6BLP - chains A and T of the 12 polymer chains in the assembly; structure by X-ray diffraction, 3.20 A resolution.

# Chain A
Name: DNA-directed RNA polymerase II subunit RPB1
Organism: Saccharomyces cerevisiae (strain ATCC 204508 / S288c)
Notes: EC 2.7.7.6
Reference sequence: P04050 (RPB1_YEAST); residue numbers follow UniProt; this construct covers 1-1733
Amino-acid sequence (1733 residues; numbered 1 to 1733; the number before each row is that of its first residue):
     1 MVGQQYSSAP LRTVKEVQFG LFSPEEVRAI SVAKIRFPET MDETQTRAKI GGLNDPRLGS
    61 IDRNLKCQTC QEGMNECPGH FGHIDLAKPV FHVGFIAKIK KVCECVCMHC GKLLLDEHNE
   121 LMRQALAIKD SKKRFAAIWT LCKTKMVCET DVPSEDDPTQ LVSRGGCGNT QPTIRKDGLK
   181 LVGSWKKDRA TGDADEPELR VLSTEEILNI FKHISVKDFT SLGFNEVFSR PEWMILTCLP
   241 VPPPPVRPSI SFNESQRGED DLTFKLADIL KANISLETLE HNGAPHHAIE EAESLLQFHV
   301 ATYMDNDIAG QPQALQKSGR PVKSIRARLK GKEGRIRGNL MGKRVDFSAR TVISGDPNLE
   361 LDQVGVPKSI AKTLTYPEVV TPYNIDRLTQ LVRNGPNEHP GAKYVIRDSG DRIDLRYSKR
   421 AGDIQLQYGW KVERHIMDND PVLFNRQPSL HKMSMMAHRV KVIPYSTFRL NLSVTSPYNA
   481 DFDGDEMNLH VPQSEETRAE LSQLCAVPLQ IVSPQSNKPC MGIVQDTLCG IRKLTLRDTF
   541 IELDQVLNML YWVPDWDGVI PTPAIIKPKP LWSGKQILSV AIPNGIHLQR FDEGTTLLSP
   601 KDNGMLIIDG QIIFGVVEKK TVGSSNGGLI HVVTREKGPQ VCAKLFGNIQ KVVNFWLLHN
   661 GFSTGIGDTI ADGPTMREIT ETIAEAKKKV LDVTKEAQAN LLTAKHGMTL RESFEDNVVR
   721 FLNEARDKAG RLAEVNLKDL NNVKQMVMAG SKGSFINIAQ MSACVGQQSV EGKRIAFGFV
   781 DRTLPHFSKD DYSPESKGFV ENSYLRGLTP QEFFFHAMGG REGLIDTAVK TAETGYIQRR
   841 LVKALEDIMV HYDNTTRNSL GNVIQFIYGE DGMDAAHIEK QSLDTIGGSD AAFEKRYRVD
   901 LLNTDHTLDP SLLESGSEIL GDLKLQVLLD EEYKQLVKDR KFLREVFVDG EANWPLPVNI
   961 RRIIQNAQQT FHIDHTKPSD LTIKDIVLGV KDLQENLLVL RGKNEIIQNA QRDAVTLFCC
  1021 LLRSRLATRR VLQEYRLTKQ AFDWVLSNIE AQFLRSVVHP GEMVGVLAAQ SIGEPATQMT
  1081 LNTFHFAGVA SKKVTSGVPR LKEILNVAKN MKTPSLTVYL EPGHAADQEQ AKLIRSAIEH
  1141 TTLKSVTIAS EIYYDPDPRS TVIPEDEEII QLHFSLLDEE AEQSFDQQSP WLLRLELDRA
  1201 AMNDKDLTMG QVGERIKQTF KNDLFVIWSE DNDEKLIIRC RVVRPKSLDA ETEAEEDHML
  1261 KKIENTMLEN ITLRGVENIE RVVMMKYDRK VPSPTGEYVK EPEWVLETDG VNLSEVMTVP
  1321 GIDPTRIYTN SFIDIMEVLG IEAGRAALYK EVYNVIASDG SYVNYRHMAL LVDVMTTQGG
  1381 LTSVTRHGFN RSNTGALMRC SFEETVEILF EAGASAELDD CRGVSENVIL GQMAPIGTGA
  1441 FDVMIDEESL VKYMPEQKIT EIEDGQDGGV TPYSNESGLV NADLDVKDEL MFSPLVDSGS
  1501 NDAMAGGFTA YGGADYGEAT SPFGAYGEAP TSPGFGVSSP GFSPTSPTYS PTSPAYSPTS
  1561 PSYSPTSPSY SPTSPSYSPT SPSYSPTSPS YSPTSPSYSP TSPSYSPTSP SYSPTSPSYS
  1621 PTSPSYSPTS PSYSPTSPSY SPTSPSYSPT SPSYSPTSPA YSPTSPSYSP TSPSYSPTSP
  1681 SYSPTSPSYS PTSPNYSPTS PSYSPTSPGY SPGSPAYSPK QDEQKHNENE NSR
Disordered / not traced: 1-2, 149-164, 186-200, 251-258, 1081-1092, 1176-1186, 1244-1253, 1447-1733
Bound ions: Zn2+ site 1: Cys67, Cys70, Cys77, His80; Zn2+ site 2: Cys110, Cys148, Cys167; Mg2+ site 1: Asp481, Asp483, Asp485 (shared with 1 residue of chain R); Mg2+ site 2: Asp481 (together with AMP-CPP)
Ligand contacts: AMP-CPP: Arg446, Pro448, Asn479, Asp481, Asp483, Lys752, Thr831
Swiss-Prot annotation at these positions:
  - region: Pro248 to Asp260 (Lid loop), Asn306 to Lys323 (Rudder loop), Pro810 to Glu822 (Bridging helix)
  - binding site (Zn(2+)): Cys67, Cys70, Cys77, His80, Cys107, Cys110, Cys148, Cys167
  - binding site (Mg(2+)): Asp481, Asp483, Asp485
  - modified residue: Thr1471 (Phosphothreonine)
  - cross-link (Glycyl lysine isopeptide (Lys-Gly)): Lys695 (interchain with G-Cter in ubiquitin), Lys1246 (interchain with G-Cter in ubiquitin), Lys1350 (interchain with G-Cter in ubiquitin)
  - natural variant: Ser1653 to Pro1659 (deletion: In strain: A364A)
  - mutagenesis: Lys1246 (K1246R: Impairs ubiquitination during transcription stress)

# Chain T
Molecule: 29-nt DNA strand
Sequence (29 nucleotides; each row starts with the number of its first residue):
     1 CTACCGATAA GCAGAGGCAX CTCTCGATG
Disordered / not traced: 1-18
Modified positions: 3DR (1',2'-dideoxyribofuranose-5'-phosphate) at position 20

# Chain A / chain T interface
Contacting residue pairs - 13 pairs, chain A then chain T:
  Lys332(A) - 3DR_20(T)  phosphate contact
  Lys332(A) - DC21(T)  phosphate contact
  Arg337(A) - 3DR_20(T)  salt bridge to the phosphate
  Arg337(A) - DC21(T)  salt bridge to the phosphate
  Arg344(A) - DC23(T)  salt bridge to the phosphate
  Arg350(A) - DC23(T)  sugar contact
  Gln447(A) - DT22(T)  sugar contact
  Gly835(A) - 3DR_20(T)  sugar contact
  Tyr836(A) - DA19(T)  base contact
  Tyr836(A) - 3DR_20(T)  sugar contact
  Arg839(A) - 3DR_20(T)  sugar contact
  Arg1386(A) - DA19(T)  phosphate contact
  Glu1403(A) - DA19(T)  phosphate contact
Interface residues without a listed pair, chain A (12 interface residues in all): Pro448, Ala832

# Overview
The interface between chain A and chain T involves 12 residues on one side and 5 on the other, with 3 salt
bridges. Among the polar pairs are Arg337(A)-3DR_20(T), Arg337(A)-DC21(T) and Arg344(A)-DC23(T). Bound to
chain A: AMP-CPP.
Chain A is DNA-directed RNA polymerase II subunit RPB1 (Saccharomyces cerevisiae (strain ATCC 204508 / S288c))
and chain T is a 29-nt DNA strand; the structure, Pol II elongation complex with an abasic lesion at i+1
position, soaking AMPCPP, was determined by X-ray diffraction, deposited together with 6BLO, 6BM2, 6BM4 and
6BQF.
